Entry 8TWA (electron microscopy, 4.10 A resolution (low resolution: residue-level contacts below are approximate; hydrogen-bond / salt-bridge calls are withheld)); this record covers chains 2 and 5 of the 14 polymer chains in the assembly.

[Chain 2]
Molecule: Replication factor C subunit 2
Organism: Saccharomyces cerevisiae
UniProtKB: P40348 (RFC2_YEAST); numbering as in UniProt (aligned over 14-353)
Sequence (340 residues; numbered 14 to 353; the number before each row is that of its first residue):
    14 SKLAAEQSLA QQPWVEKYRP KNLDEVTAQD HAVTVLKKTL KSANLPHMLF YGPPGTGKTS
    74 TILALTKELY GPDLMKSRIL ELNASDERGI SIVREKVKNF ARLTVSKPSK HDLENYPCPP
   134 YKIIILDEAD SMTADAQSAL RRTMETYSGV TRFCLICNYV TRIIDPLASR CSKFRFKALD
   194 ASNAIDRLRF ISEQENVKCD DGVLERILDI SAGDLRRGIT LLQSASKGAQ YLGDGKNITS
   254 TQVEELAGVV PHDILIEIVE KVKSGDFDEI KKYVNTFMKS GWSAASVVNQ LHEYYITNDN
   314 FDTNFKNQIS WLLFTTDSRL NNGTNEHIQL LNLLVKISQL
Bound ions: Mg2+: Thr72 (together with ATP-gamma-S)
Ligand contacts:
  - ATP-gamma-S (AGS; phosphothiophosphoric acid-adenylate ester), molecule 1: Trp27, Val28, Tyr31, Arg32, Pro33, Glu38, Val39, Thr40, Gln42, Pro66, Pro67, Gly68, Thr69, Gly70, Lys71, Thr72, Ser73, Asn171, Leu192, Arg200, Leu228, Arg229, Ile232
  - ATP-gamma-S (AGS), molecule 2: Arg154, Pro179, Arg183
UniProt features mapped onto this chain:
  - binding site (ATP): Val28, Arg32, Gly65 to Ser73, Asn171, Arg229

[Chain 5]
Molecule: Replication factor C subunit 5
Organism: Saccharomyces cerevisiae
UniProtKB: P38251 (RFC5_YEAST); residues 4-353 here = UniProt positions 4-353
Sequence (354 residues; row label = number of the first residue in the row):
     1 MSLWVDKYRP KSLNALSHNE ELTNFLKSLS DQPRDLPHLL LYGPNGTGKK TRCMALLESI
    61 FGPGVYRLKI DVRQFVTASN RKLELNVVSS PYHLEITPSD MGNNDRIVIQ ELLKEVAQME
   121 QVDFQDSKDG LAHRYKCVII NEANSLTKDA QAALRRTMEK YSKNIRLIMV CDSMSPIIAP
   181 IKSRCLLIRC PAPSDSEIST ILSDVVTNER IQLETKDILK RIAQASNGNL RVSLLMLESM
   241 ALNNELALKS SSPIIKPDWI IVIHKLTRKI VKERSVNSLI ECRAVLYDLL AHCIPANIIL
   301 KELTFSLLDV ETLNTTNKSS IIEYSSVFDE RLSLGNKAIF HLEGFIAKVM CCLD
Not modelled in the structure: 1-3, 118-132, 354
Construct notes: initiating methionine (1); expression tag (2-3, 354)
Ligand contacts:
  - ADP (adenosine-5'-diphosphate): Val5, Tyr8, Arg9, Pro10, Ala15, Leu16, Ser17, His18, Gly46, Thr47, Gly48, Lys49, Lys50, Thr51, Ile201, Leu230, Arg231, Leu234
  - ATP-gamma-S (AGS; phosphothiophosphoric acid-adenylate ester): Arg155, Glu159, Pro180, Arg184
UniProt features mapped onto this chain:
  - binding site (ATP): Val5, Ser17, Gly43 to Thr51, Arg231

[Interface between chain 2 and chain 5]
Contacting residue pairs - 94 pairs, chain 2 then chain 5:
  Ser21(2) - Lys163(5)
  Gln24(2) - Arg34(5)
  Gln24(2) - Arg134(5)
  Gln25(2) - Ser162(5)
  Gln25(2) - Lys163(5)
  Pro26(2) - Leu36(5)
  Pro26(2) - Pro37(5)
  Pro26(2) - Arg166(5)
  Glu29(2) - Glu159(5)
  Glu29(2) - Ser162(5)
  Arg32(2) - Glu159(5)
  Thr72(2) - Arg156(5)
  Glu94(2) - Arg156(5)
  Glu94(2) - Lys160(5)
  Asn96(2) - Arg156(5)
  Asn96(2) - Lys160(5)
  Ala97(2) - Ala152(5)
  Ala97(2) - Ala153(5)
  Ser98(2) - Gln110(5)
  Ser98(2) - Lys114(5)
  Ser98(2) - Ala153(5)
  Ser98(2) - Thr157(5)
  Asp99(2) - Arg106(5)
  Asp99(2) - Lys114(5)
  Glu100(2) - Gln110(5)
  Asp140(2) - Arg156(5)
  Glu141(2) - Arg155(5)
  Glu141(2) - Arg156(5)
  Ser144(2) - Asp149(5)
  Asn171(2) - Arg155(5)
  Asp227(2) - Ser183(5)
  Arg229(2) - Glu159(5)
  Arg229(2) - Ser183(5)
  Arg229(2) - Arg184(5)
  Gln236(2) - Asp35(5)
  Gln236(2) - Pro37(5)
  Ser237(2) - Leu186(5)
  Lys240(2) - Ser28(5)
  Lys240(2) - Asp35(5)
  Tyr244(2) - Asn24(5)
  Tyr244(2) - Lys27(5)
  Tyr244(2) - Ser28(5)
  Tyr244(2) - Asp31(5)
  Leu259(2) - Leu187(5)
  Gly261(2) - Tyr42(5)
  Phe280(2) - Leu308(5)
  Phe280(2) - Lys318(5)
  Phe280(2) - Ser319(5)
  Asp281(2) - Lys318(5)
  Lys284(2) - Leu308(5)
  Lys284(2) - Asp309(5)
  Asn288(2) - Asn227(5)
  Met291(2) - Pro44(5)
  Lys292(2) - Pro44(5)
  Lys292(2) - Pro191(5)
  Lys292(2) - Ala192(5)
  Lys292(2) - Asp195(5)
  Lys292(2) - Asn227(5)
  Ser293(2) - Arg189(5)
  Ser293(2) - Pro191(5)
  Gly294(2) - Arg189(5)
  Gly294(2) - Pro191(5)
  Trp295(2) - Arg189(5)
  Ser296(2) - Met174(5)
  Arg332(2) - Ser326(5)
  Arg332(2) - Val327(5)
  Arg332(2) - Glu330(5)
  Leu333(2) - Ser175(5)
  Asn335(2) - Glu330(5)
  Asn335(2) - Ser333(5)
  Gly336(2) - Ser175(5)
  Gly336(2) - Pro176(5)
  Gly336(2) - Ser333(5)
  Thr337(2) - Ser175(5)
  Thr337(2) - Asp329(5)
  Thr337(2) - Glu330(5)
  Asn338(2) - Lys301(5)
  Asn338(2) - Asp329(5)
  Glu339(2) - Met174(5)
  Glu339(2) - Ser175(5)
  His340(2) - Lys301(5)
  His340(2) - Phe305(5)
  Ile341(2) - Lys301(5)
  Ile341(2) - Ser325(5)
  Ile341(2) - Ser326(5)
  Gln342(2) - Ser326(5)
  Leu344(2) - Phe305(5)
  Leu344(2) - Leu308(5)
  Leu344(2) - Ile322(5)
  Asn345(2) - Ile322(5)
  Asn345(2) - Glu323(5)
  Asn345(2) - Ser326(5)
  Val348(2) - Ser319(5)
  Gln352(2) - Ser319(5)
Other interface residues (no listed pair), chain 2 (58 interface residues in all): Pro67, Leu76, Asp143, Arg230, Thr233, Gly241, Glu258, Ser331, Lys349
Other interface residues (no listed pair), chain 5 (59 interface residues in all): Leu29, Gln32, Glu111, Ser173, Ala179, Pro180, Gly228, Leu334

[Overview]
58 residues of chain 2 and 59 residues of chain 5 are in contact. One ATP-gamma-S molecule is bound between
chain 2 and chain 5. Chain 2 binds ATP-gamma-S. Ligands of chain 5: ADP.
Chain 2 is Replication factor C subunit 2 and chain 5 is Replication factor C subunit 5, both from
Saccharomyces cerevisiae; the structure, Cryo-EM structure of S. cerevisiae Ctf18-RFC-PCNA-PolE-DNA complex,
was determined by electron microscopy together with 9B8R, 8TW7, 8TW8, 8TW9 and 8TWB from the same study.
